Entry 5TJL (X-ray diffraction, 1.89 A resolution); this record covers chain A.

[Chain A]
Protein: Histo-blood group ABO system transferase
From: Homo sapiens
Notes: EC 2.4.1.40, 2.4.1.37
Reference sequence: P16442 (BGAT_HUMAN); residues 64-354 here = UniProt positions 64-354
Sequence (297 residues; numbered 58 to 354; the number before each row is that of its first residue):
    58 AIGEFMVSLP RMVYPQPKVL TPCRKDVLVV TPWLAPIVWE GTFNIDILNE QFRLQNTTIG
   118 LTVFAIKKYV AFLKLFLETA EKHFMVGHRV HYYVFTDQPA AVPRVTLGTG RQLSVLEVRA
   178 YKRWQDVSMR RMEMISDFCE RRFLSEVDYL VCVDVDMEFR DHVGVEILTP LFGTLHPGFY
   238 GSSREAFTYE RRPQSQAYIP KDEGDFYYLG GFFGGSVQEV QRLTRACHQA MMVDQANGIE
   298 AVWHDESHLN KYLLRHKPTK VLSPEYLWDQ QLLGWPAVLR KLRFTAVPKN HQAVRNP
Not modelled in the structure: 58-63, 176-197, 346-354
Differences from the reference sequence: expression tag (58-63)
Metal / ion sites: Hg2+ site 1 near Gly98 (its only coordinating residue here); Hg2+ site 2 near Thr119 (its only coordinating residue here); Hg2+ site 3 near Cys284 (its only coordinating residue here); Hg2+ site 4: Cys284, Met288, Asp302

[Overview]
Cys284, Met288 and Asp302 coordinate Hg2+ site 4.
Chain A is Histo-blood group ABO system transferase (Homo sapiens); the structure, Crystal structure of GTA +
A trisaccharide (mercury derivative), was determined by X-ray diffraction together with 5TJK, 5TJN and 5TJO
from the same study.
